7WET - chains A and B; structure by X-ray diffraction, 1.76 A resolution.

[Chain A (and B)]
Protein: Peroxiredoxin-1
Source organism: Homo sapiens
Notes: EC 1.11.1.24; chain B of this document is another copy of the same molecule, construct and numbering; everything in this record applies to it too
UniProt: Q06830 (PRDX1_HUMAN); residue numbers follow UniProt; this construct covers 1-175
Sequence (175 residues; each row starts with the number of its first residue):
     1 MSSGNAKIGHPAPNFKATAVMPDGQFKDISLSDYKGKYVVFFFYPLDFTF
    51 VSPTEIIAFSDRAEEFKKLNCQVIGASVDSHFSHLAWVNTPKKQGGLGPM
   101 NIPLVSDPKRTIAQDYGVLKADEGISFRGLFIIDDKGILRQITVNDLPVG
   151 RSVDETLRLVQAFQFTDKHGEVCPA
Not modelled in the structure: 1-2, 174-175 (chain B: 1-3)
Differences from the reference sequence: conflict Ser52 (Cys in Q06830), Ser83 (Cys in Q06830)
Glycans and other covalent adducts: Cela (AQR) linked to Cys173
UniProt features mapped onto this chain:
  - modified residue: Ser2 (N-acetylserine), Lys7 (N6-acetyllysine), Lys16 (N6-acetyllysine), Lys27 (N6-acetyllysine), Ser32 (Phosphoserine), Lys35 (N6-acetyllysine), Thr90 (Phosphothreonine), Lys136 (N6-acetyllysine)
  - cross-link (Glycyl lysine isopeptide (Lys-Gly)): Lys7 (interchain with G-Cter in SUMO2), Lys120 (interchain with G-Cter in SUMO2)
  - mutagenesis: Thr90 (T90A: Abolishes phosphorylation by CDK1; 30% reduction in enzymatic activity; T90D: 87% reduction in enzymatic activity)
Reported in the primary citation:
  - binding site for Cela: Phe48, Trp87, Asn89, Gln94, Arg140, Thr166, His169, Val172, Cys173
  - specificity-determining residues: Gln94 (by similarity / conservation)
  - catalytic residues: Cys173 (citing earlier work)

[Chain A / chain B interface]
Residue-residue contacts (44; chain A residue first):
  Ile8(A) with Phe127(B), hydrophobic; Val144(B); Asp146(B)
  Phe127(A) with Ile8(B), hydrophobic
  Arg140(A) with Asn145(B); Asp146(B), salt bridge
  Gln141(A) with Thr143(B); Val144(B); Asn145(B), hydrogen bond
  Ile142(A) with Ile142(B); Thr143(B); Val144(B), hydrogen bond (backbone-backbone)
  Thr143(A) with Gln141(B); Ile142(B)
  Val144(A) with Ile8(B); Gln141(B); Ile142(B), hydrogen bond (backbone-backbone)
  Asn145(A) with Arg140(B); Gln141(B), hydrogen bond; Leu159(B)
  Asp146(A) with Ile8(B); Arg140(B), salt bridge; Phe163(B)
  Pro148(A) with Thr166(B)
  Val149(A) with Leu159(B), hydrophobic; Ala162(B); Phe163(B), hydrophobic; Thr166(B)
  Gly150(A) with Arg158(B), hydrogen bond (backbone-side chain)
  Arg151(A) with Arg158(B)
  Ser152(A) with Glu155(B); Arg158(B)
  Glu155(A) with Ser152(B); Glu155(B)
  Arg158(A) with Gly150(B), hydrogen bond (side chain-backbone); Arg151(B); Ser152(B)
  Leu159(A) with Asn145(B); Val149(B), hydrophobic
  Ala162(A) with Val149(B)
  Phe163(A) with Asp146(B); Val149(B), hydrophobic
  Thr166(A) with Pro148(B); Val149(B)

[Summary]
The chain A/chain B interface involves 20 residues from each chain, with 6 hydrogen bonds and 2 salt bridges.
Polar pairs include Arg140(A)-Asp146(B), Gln141(A)-Asn145(B) and Gly150(A)-Arg158(B). Covalently linked Cela:
at Cys173(A). From the paper: the catalytic residue Cys173(A); a binding site for Cela at Phe48(A), Trp87(A)
and Asn89(A) among others.
Both chains are Peroxiredoxin-1 (Homo sapiens). Entry 7WET (Crystal structure of Peroxiredoxin I in complex
with the inhibitor Cela) was determined by X-ray diffraction (same publication as 7WEU).
